6FQK - chains A and B; structure by X-ray diffraction, 1.98 A resolution.

[Chain A (and B)]
Name: Glutamate receptor 2
Source organism: Rattus norvegicus
Notes: chain B of this document is another copy of the same molecule, construct and numbering; everything in this record applies to it too
UniProtKB: P19491 (GRIA2_RAT), isoform P19491-3; the construct has insertions or renumbered stretches relative to UniProt, so the offset changes along the chain: -10 to 117 = UniProt 400-527; 120-264 = UniProt 653-797
Sequence (276 residues; row label = number of the first residue in the row; numbers below 1 keep their minus sign (Gly-11 is residue -11)):
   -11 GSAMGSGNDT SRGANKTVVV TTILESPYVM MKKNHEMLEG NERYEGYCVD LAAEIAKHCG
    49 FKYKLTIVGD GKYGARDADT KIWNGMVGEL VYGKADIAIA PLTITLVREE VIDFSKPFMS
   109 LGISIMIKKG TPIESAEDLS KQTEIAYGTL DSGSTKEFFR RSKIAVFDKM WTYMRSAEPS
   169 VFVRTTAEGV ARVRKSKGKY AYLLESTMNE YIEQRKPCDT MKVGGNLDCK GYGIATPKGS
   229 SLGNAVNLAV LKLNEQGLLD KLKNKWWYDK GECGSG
Not modelled in the structure: -11 to 3, 263-264 (chain B: -11 to 3, 262-264)
Disulfides: Cys206-Cys261
Differences from the reference sequence: expression tag (-11); conflict Ser-10 (Thr400 in P19491), Ala-9 (Glu401 in P19491), Met-8 (Leu402 in P19491), Gly-7 (Pro403 in P19491), Arg0 (Gly410 in P19491), Gly1 (Leu411 in P19491), Ala2 (Glu412 in P19491), Cys217 (Ser750 in P19491); linker (118-119)
Residues lining bound ligands: ZK1 ({[7-morpholin-4-yl-2,3-dioxo-6-(trifluoromethyl)-3,4-dihydroquinoxalin-1(2H)-yl]methyl}phosphonic acid): Glu13, Tyr16, Tyr61, Pro89, Leu90, Thr91, Arg96, Leu138, Gly141, Ser142, Thr174, Glu193, Met196, Tyr220
UniProt features mapped onto this chain:
  - binding site (L-glutamate): Pro89, Thr91, Arg96, Ser142, Thr143, Glu193
  - site: Arg64 (Interaction with the cone snail toxin Con-ikot-ikot), Ile121 (Crucial to convey clamshell closure to channel opening), Arg148 (Interaction with the cone snail toxin Con-ikot-ikot), Lys240 (Interaction with the cone snail toxin Con-ikot-ikot)
  - glycosylation (N-linked (GlcNAc...) asparagine): Asn-4, Asn3
  - modified residue (Phosphoserine): Ser150, Ser184

[Interface between chain A and chain B]
Pairs across the interface (17):
  Leu94(A) with Asn242(B)
  Glu97(A) with Leu239(B); Glu243(B)
  Phe102(A) with Lys104(B), hydrogen bond (backbone-side chain)
  Lys104(A) with Phe102(B), hydrogen bond (side chain-backbone); Lys104(B)
  Ser123(A) with Glu125(B), hydrogen bond
  Glu125(A) with Glu122(B); Ser123(B), hydrogen bond; Asp126(B)
  Asp126(A) with Glu125(B)
  Gly213(A) with Ile152(B)
  Cys217(A) with Cys217(B), disulfide
  Asn232(A) with Asn232(B)
  Leu239(A) with Glu97(B)
  Asn242(A) with Leu94(B)
  Glu243(A) with Glu97(B)
Also at the interface, not in a pair above, chain A (17 interface residues in all): Ser103, Glu122, Gly212, Asp216
Also at the interface, not in a pair above, chain B (20 interface residues in all): Glu98, Ser103, Lys129, Ala153, Val154, Asp216
Inter-chain disulfides: Cys217(A)-Cys217(B)

[Summary]
17 residues of chain A and 20 residues of chain B are in contact, with 1 disulfide bond and 4 hydrogen bonds.
Among the polar pairs are Phe102(A)-Lys104(B) and Ser123(A)-Glu125(B). Chain A binds compound ZK1. Curated
annotation (UniProt) lists 6 L-glutamate-binding residues on chain A.
Chain A and chain B are both Glutamate receptor 2 (Rattus norvegicus); the structure, GluA2(flop) S729C ligand
binding core dimer bound to ZK200775 at 1.98 Angstrom resolution, was determined by X-ray diffraction (same
publication as 6FQH, 6FQI and 6FQJ).
